Entry 8ZET (electron microscopy, 3.20 A resolution); this record covers chains c and d of the 17 polymer chains in the assembly.

[Chain c]
Name: Photosystem I iron-sulfur center
Organism: Thalassiosira pseudonana CCMP1335
Notes: EC 1.97.1.12
UniProt: A0T0W4 (PSAC_THAPS); residues 2-81 here = UniProt positions 2-81
Amino-acid sequence (80 residues; numbered 2 to 81; the number before each row is that of its first residue):
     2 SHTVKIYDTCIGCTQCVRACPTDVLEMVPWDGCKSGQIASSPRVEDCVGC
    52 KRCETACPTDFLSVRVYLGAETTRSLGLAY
UniProt features mapped onto this chain:
  - binding site ([4Fe-4S] cluster): Cys11, Cys14, Cys17, Cys21, Cys48, Cys51, Cys54, Cys58

[Chain d]
Name: Photosystem I reaction center subunit II
Organism: Thalassiosira pseudonana CCMP1335
UniProt: A0T0T5 (A0T0T5_THAPS); numbering as in UniProt (aligned over 8-139)
Amino-acid sequence (132 residues; row label = number of the first residue in the row):
     8 PFPTFGGSTGGWLRAAEVEEKYAITWTSTKEQIFEMPTGGAAIMRNGENL
    58 LYLARKEQCLALSTQLRTFKINDYKIYRIFPSGEVQYLHPKDGVFPEKVN
   108 PGRTSVNSRGFSIGKNPNPASIKFSGITTYES

[Interface between chain c and chain d]
Residue-residue contacts - 57 pairs, chain c then chain d:
  Thr4(c) - Tyr137(d)
  Thr4(c) - Glu138(d)
  Val5(c) - Asn114(d)
  Lys6(c) - Asn114(d)
  Lys6(c) - Arg116(d)
  Ile7(c) - Asn114(d)  hydrogen bond (backbone-backbone)
  Ile7(c) - Ser115(d)
  Ile7(c) - Arg116(d)  hydrogen bond (backbone-backbone)
  Tyr8(c) - Arg116(d)
  Tyr8(c) - Phe118(d)
  Tyr8(c) - Ser119(d)
  Tyr8(c) - Ile120(d)
  Tyr8(c) - Asn123(d)  hydrogen bond
  Asp9(c) - Arg116(d)  hydrogen bond (backbone-backbone)
  Asp9(c) - Gly117(d)
  Asp9(c) - Phe118(d)
  Asp9(c) - Ser119(d)  hydrogen bond (side chain-backbone)
  Val18(c) - Glu104(d)
  Arg19(c) - Glu104(d)
  Pro22(c) - Glu64(d)
  Pro22(c) - Leu67(d)
  Thr23(c) - Lys63(d)  hydrogen bond (backbone-side chain)
  Thr23(c) - Leu67(d)
  Asp24(c) - Lys63(d)
  Asp24(c) - Leu67(d)
  Asp24(c) - His96(d)  salt bridge
  Asp24(c) - Pro103(d)
  Leu26(c) - Pro103(d)
  Glu27(c) - Arg110(d)
  Met28(c) - Pro103(d)  hydrogen bond (backbone-backbone)
  Met28(c) - Val106(d)
  Met28(c) - Arg110(d)  hydrogen bond (backbone-side chain)
  Val29(c) - Arg110(d)
  Val29(c) - Thr111(d)
  Pro30(c) - Val106(d)  hydrophobic
  Pro30(c) - Arg110(d)
  Gln38(c) - Val106(d)
  Ser41(c) - Val113(d)
  Ser42(c) - Val113(d)
  Ser42(c) - Asn114(d)  hydrogen bond
  Arg44(c) - Lys98(d)
  Val45(c) - Asn114(d)
  Asp47(c) - Lys63(d)  salt bridge
  Asp47(c) - Arg85(d)  salt bridge
  Phe62(c) - Ile120(d)  hydrophobic
  Tyr68(c) - Ile120(d)
  Tyr68(c) - Asn123(d)
  Tyr68(c) - Tyr137(d)
  Thr74(c) - Glu26(d)  hydrogen bond
  Arg75(c) - Glu27(d)  salt bridge
  Arg75(c) - Arg85(d)
  Gly78(c) - Arg62(d)  hydrogen bond (backbone-side chain)
  Ala80(c) - Ala61(d)
  Ala80(c) - Arg62(d)
  Ala80(c) - Gln65(d)
  Tyr81(c) - Leu20(d)  hydrophobic
  Tyr81(c) - Ala22(d)
Other interface residues (no listed pair), chain c (37 interface residues in all): Thr10, Thr15, Ile39, Pro43, Val49, Leu63, Arg66, Leu79
Other interface residues (no listed pair), chain d (34 interface residues in all): Tyr29, Lys105, Asn107, Pro108, Ser112

[Summary]
The interface between chain c and chain d involves 37 residues on one side and 34 on the other; the contacts
include 11 hydrogen bonds and 4 salt bridges. Polar pairs include Asp24(c)-His96(d), Asp47(c)-Lys63(d) and
Asp47(c)-Arg85(d). From UniProt: 8 [4Fe-4S] cluster-binding residues on chain c.
Chain c is Photosystem I iron-sulfur center and chain d is Photosystem I reaction center subunit II, both from
Thalassiosira pseudonana CCMP1335; the structure, Tp-PSI-FCPI-S in Thalassiosira pseudonana, was determined by
electron microscopy, deposited together with 8ZEH.
